5UXN - chain A; structure by X-ray diffraction, 2.20 A resolution.

== Chain A ==
Protein: Phospho-2-dehydro-3-deoxyheptonate aldolase
Organism: Pseudomonas aeruginosa (strain ATCC 15692 / DSM 22644 / CIP 104116 / JCM 14847 / LMG 12228 / 1C / PRS 101 / PAO1)
Notes: EC 2.5.1.54
UniProt: Q9I000 (Q9I000_PSEAE); numbering as in UniProt (aligned over 2-448)
Sequence (453 residues; numbered -4 to 448; the number before each row is that of its first residue; numbers below 1 keep their minus sign (Gly-4 is residue -4)):
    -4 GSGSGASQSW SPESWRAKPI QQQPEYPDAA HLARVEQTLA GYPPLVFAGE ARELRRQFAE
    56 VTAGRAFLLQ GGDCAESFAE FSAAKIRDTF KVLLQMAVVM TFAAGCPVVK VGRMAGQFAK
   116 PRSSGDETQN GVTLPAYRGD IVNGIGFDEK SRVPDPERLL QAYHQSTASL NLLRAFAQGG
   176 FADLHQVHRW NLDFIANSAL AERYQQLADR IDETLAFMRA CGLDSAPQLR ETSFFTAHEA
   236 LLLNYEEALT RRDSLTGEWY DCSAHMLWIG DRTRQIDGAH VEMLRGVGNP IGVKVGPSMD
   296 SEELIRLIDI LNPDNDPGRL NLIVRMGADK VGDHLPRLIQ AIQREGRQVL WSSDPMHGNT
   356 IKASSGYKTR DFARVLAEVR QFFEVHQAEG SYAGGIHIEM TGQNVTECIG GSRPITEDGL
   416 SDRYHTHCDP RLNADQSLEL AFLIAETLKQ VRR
Unresolved in the structure: -4 to 3
Differences from the reference sequence: expression tag (-4 to 1)
Metal / ion sites: Co2+: His352, Glu394, Asp424
Residues lining bound ligands:
  - phosphoenolpyruvate (PEP): Arg108, Gln112, Pro116, Glu234, Trp263, Gly265, Asp266, Arg267, Lys289, Arg320, Asp349, His352, Glu394
  - tyrosine (TYR): Leu89, Lys105, Ala177, Leu179, Trp185, Ala215, Cys216, Gln223, Leu224, Glu226, Thr227, Ser228

== Summary ==
Ligands of chain A: phosphoenolpyruvate and tyrosine. The Co2+ site is built by His352, Glu394 and Asp424.
Chain A is Phospho-2-dehydro-3-deoxyheptonate aldolase (Pseudomonas aeruginosa (strain ATCC 15692 / DSM 22644
/ CIP 104116 / JCM 14847 / LMG 12228 / 1C / PRS 101 / PAO1)); the structure, Type II DAH7PS from Pseudomonas
aeruginosa with Tyr bound, was determined by X-ray diffraction together with 5UXO from the same study.
